Entry 1PGG (X-ray diffraction, 4.50 A resolution (low resolution: residue-level contacts below are approximate; hydrogen-bond / salt-bridge calls are withheld)); this record covers chains A and B.

Chain A (and B):
Name: Prostaglandin H2 synthase-1
Source organism: Ovis aries
Notes: EC 1.14.99.1; chain B of this document is another copy of the same molecule, construct and numbering; everything in this record applies to it too
Chain sequence (576 residues; numbered 25 to 600; the number before each row is that of its first residue):
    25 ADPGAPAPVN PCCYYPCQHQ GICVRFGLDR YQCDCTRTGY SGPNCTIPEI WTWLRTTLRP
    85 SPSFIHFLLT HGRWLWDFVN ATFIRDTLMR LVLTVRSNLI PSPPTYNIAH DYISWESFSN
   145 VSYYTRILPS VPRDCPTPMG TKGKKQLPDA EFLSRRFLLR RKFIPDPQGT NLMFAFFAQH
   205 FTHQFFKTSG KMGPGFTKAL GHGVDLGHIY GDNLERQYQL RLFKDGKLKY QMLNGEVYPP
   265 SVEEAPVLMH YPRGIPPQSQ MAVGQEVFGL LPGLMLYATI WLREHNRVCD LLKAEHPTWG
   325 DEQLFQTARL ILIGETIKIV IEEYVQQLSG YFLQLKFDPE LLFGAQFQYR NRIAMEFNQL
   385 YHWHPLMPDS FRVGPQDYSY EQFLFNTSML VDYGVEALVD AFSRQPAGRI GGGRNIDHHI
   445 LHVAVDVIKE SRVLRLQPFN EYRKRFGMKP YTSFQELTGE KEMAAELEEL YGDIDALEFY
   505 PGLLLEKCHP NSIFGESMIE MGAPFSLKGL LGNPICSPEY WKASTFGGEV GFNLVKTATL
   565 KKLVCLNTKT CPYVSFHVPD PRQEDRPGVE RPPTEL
Unresolved in the structure: 25-32, 584-600
Disulfides: Cys-36/Cys-47, Cys-37/Cys-159, Cys-41/Cys-57, Cys-59/Cys-69, Cys-569/Cys-575
Covalent attachments: N-acetylglucosamine (NAG) linked to Asn-68, Asn-144, Asn-410
Bound ions: heme Fe near His-388 (its only coordinating residue here)
Residues lining bound ligands:
  - heme (HEM): Tyr-148, Ala-199, Ala-202, Gln-203, Thr-206, His-207, Phe-210, Lys-211, Thr-212, Leu-295, Asn-382, Tyr-385, His-386, Trp-387, His-388, Met-391, Tyr-404, Leu-408, Ile-444, His-446, Val-447, Asp-450
  - IMM (1-(4-iodobenzoyl)-5-methoxy-2-methyl indole-3-acetic acid): Met-113, Val-116, Leu-117, Arg-120, Ile-345, Val-349, Leu-352, Ser-353, Tyr-355, Leu-359, Phe-381, Leu-384, Tyr-385, Trp-387, Phe-518, Met-522, Ile-523, Gly-526, Ala-527, Ser-530, Leu-531

Interface between chain A and chain B:
Contacting residue pairs (104; chain A residue first):
  Ile-46(A) / Lys-546(B)
  Ile-46(A) / Ser-548(B)
  Val-48(A) / His-320(B)
  Val-48(A) / Ser-548(B)
  Arg-49(A) / His-320(B)
  Arg-49(A) / Thr-322(B)
  Phe-50(A) / Glu-319(B)
  Phe-50(A) / His-320(B)
  Phe-50(A) / Gly-551(B)
  Gly-51(A) / Glu-319(B)
  Gly-51(A) / Pro-321(B)
  Gly-51(A) / Thr-322(B)
  Leu-52(A) / Pro-321(B)
  Asp-58(A) / Lys-546(B)
  Asp-58(A) / Ala-547(B)
  Asp-58(A) / Ser-548(B)
  Thr-60(A) / Lys-546(B)
  Arg-61(A) / Phe-367(B)
  Arg-61(A) / Pro-542(B)
  Arg-61(A) / Trp-545(B)
  Pro-125(A) / Glu-543(B)
  Ser-126(A) / Glu-543(B)
  Pro-127(A) / Pro-538(B)
  Pro-127(A) / Ser-541(B)
  Pro-127(A) / Glu-543(B)
  Pro-127(A) / Tyr-544(B)
  Pro-128(A) / Tyr-544(B)
  Thr-129(A) / Glu-543(B)
  His-134(A) / Glu-326(B)
  His-134(A) / Gln-330(B)
  Tyr-136(A) / Glu-326(B)
  Tyr-136(A) / Gln-327(B)
  Tyr-136(A) / Gln-330(B)
  Ile-137(A) / Leu-334(B)
  Ile-137(A) / Tyr-544(B)
  Ile-137(A) / Thr-549(B)
  Ser-138(A) / Gln-330(B)
  Trp-139(A) / Asp-229(B)
  Trp-139(A) / Arg-333(B)
  Trp-139(A) / Leu-334(B)
  Trp-139(A) / Ile-337(B)
  Trp-139(A) / Asn-537(B)
  Trp-139(A) / Pro-538(B)
  Phe-142(A) / Pro-538(B)
  Phe-142(A) / Tyr-544(B)
  Asp-229(A) / Trp-139(B)
  Glu-319(A) / Phe-50(B)
  Glu-319(A) / Gly-51(B)
  His-320(A) / Val-48(B)
  His-320(A) / Arg-49(B)
  His-320(A) / Phe-50(B)
  Pro-321(A) / Gly-51(B)
  Pro-321(A) / Leu-52(B)
  Thr-322(A) / Arg-49(B)
  Thr-322(A) / Gly-51(B)
  Glu-326(A) / His-134(B)
  Glu-326(A) / Tyr-136(B)
  Gln-327(A) / Tyr-136(B)
  Gln-330(A) / His-134(B)
  Gln-330(A) / Tyr-136(B)
  Gln-330(A) / Ser-138(B)
  Arg-333(A) / Trp-139(B)
  Leu-334(A) / Ile-137(B)
  Leu-334(A) / Trp-139(B)
  Ile-337(A) / Trp-139(B)
  Phe-367(A) / Arg-61(B)
  Phe-367(A) / Gln-370(B)
  Gly-368(A) / Gln-370(B)
  Ala-369(A) / Gln-370(B)
  Gln-370(A) / Phe-367(B)
  Gln-370(A) / Gly-368(B)
  Gln-370(A) / Ala-369(B)
  Phe-371(A) / Gln-372(B)
  Gln-372(A) / Phe-371(B)
  Gln-372(A) / Gln-372(B)
  Gln-372(A) / Tyr-373(B)
  Tyr-373(A) / Gln-372(B)
  Tyr-373(A) / Arg-374(B)
  Arg-374(A) / Tyr-373(B)
  Arg-374(A) / Arg-374(B)
  Asn-537(A) / Trp-139(B)
  Pro-538(A) / Pro-127(B)
  Pro-538(A) / Trp-139(B)
  Pro-538(A) / Phe-142(B)
  Ser-541(A) / Pro-127(B)
  Pro-542(A) / Arg-61(B)
  Glu-543(A) / Pro-125(B)
  Glu-543(A) / Ser-126(B)
  Glu-543(A) / Pro-127(B)
  Glu-543(A) / Thr-129(B)
  Tyr-544(A) / Pro-127(B)
  Tyr-544(A) / Pro-128(B)
  Tyr-544(A) / Ile-137(B)
  Tyr-544(A) / Phe-142(B)
  Trp-545(A) / Arg-61(B)
  Lys-546(A) / Ile-46(B)
  Lys-546(A) / Asp-58(B)
  Lys-546(A) / Thr-60(B)
  Ala-547(A) / Asp-58(B)
  Ser-548(A) / Ile-46(B)
  Ser-548(A) / Val-48(B)
  Ser-548(A) / Asp-58(B)
  Thr-549(A) / Ile-137(B)
  Gly-551(A) / Phe-50(B)
Other interface residues (no listed pair), chain A (57 interface residues in all): Glu-140, Val-228, Leu-238, Trp-323, Glu-364, Gly-552
Other interface residues (no listed pair), chain B (57 interface residues in all): Glu-140, Val-228, Leu-238, Trp-323, Glu-364, Gly-552

Summary:
The chain A/chain B interface involves 57 residues from each chain. Bound to chain A: heme and compound IMM.
N-acetylglucosamine is covalently linked to Asn-68(A), Asn-144(A) and Asn-410(A).
Both chains are Prostaglandin H2 synthase-1 (Ovis aries). Entry 1PGG (Prostaglandin H2 synthase-1 complexed
with 1-(4-iodobenzoyl)-5-methoxy-2-methylindole-3-acetic acid (iodoindomethacin), trans model) was determined
by X-ray diffraction (same publication as 1PGE and 1PGF).
